1OZH - chains A and D of the 4 polymer chains in the assembly; structure by X-ray diffraction, 2.00 A resolution.

== Chain A (and D) ==
Protein: Acetolactate synthase, catabolic
Organism: Klebsiella pneumoniae
Notes: EC 4.1.3.18; chain D of this document is another copy of the same molecule, construct and numbering; everything in this record applies to it too
UniProt: P27696 (ILVB_KLEPN); residues 1-559 here = UniProt positions 1-559
Chain sequence (566 residues; row label = number of the first residue in the row):
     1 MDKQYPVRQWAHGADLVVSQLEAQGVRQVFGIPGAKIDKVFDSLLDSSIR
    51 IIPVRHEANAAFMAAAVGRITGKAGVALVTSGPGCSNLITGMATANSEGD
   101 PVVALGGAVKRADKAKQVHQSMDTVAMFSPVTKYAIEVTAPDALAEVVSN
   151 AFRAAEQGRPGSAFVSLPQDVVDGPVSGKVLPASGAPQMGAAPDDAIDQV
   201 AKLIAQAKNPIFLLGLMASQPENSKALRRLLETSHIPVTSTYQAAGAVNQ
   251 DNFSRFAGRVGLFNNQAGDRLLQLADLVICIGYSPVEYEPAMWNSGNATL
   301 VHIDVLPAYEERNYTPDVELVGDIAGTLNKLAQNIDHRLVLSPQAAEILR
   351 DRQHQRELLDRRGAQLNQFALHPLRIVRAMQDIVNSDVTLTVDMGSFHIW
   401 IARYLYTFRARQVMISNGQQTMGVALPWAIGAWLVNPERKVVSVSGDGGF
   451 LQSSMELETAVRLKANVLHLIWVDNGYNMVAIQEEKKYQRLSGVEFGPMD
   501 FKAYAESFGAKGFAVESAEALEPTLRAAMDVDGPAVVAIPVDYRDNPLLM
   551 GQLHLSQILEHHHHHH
Unresolved in the structure: 1-6, 115-120, 362, 559-566 (chain D: 1-6, 115-120, 361-365, 556-566)
Sequence notes: expression tag (560-566)
Bound ions: Mg2+: D447, D474, G476 (together with 2-hydroxyethyl dihydrothiachrome diphosphate)
Ligand contacts:
  - 2-hydroxyethyl dihydrothiachrome diphosphate (HE3), molecule 1: I32, P33, G34, E57, T80, P83, G84, N87
  - 2-hydroxyethyl dihydrothiachrome diphosphate (HE3), molecule 2: M394, G395, S396, F397, Q420, T421, M422, G446, D447, G448, G449, Q452, D474, G476, Y477, N478, M479, V480, Y543
Reported in the primary citation:
  - binding site for 2-hydroxyethyl dihydrothiachrome diphosphate: M394, Q420, M479
  - catalytic residues: K36 (proposed by the authors, not directly observed)
  - specificity-determining residues: Q483 (proposed by the authors, not directly observed)
  - binding site for phosphate ion: R259, Q266, R352, R403

== Chain A / chain D interface ==
Contacting residue pairs (55):
  D142(A) - R312(D)  salt bridge
  A143(A) - R312(D)
  E146(A) - E311(D)
  E146(A) - R312(D)  salt bridge
  N150(A) - E310(D)  hydrogen bond (side chain-backbone)
  R153(A) - P307(D)
  R153(A) - A308(D)  hydrogen bond (side chain-backbone)
  R153(A) - E310(D)  salt bridge
  R153(A) - E319(D)  salt bridge
  Q157(A) - P307(D)
  K179(A) - S295(D)
  K179(A) - R312(D)
  L181(A) - E311(D)
  L181(A) - R312(D)
  L181(A) - T315(D)
  S184(A) - E310(D)
  P187(A) - E319(D)
  P187(A) - V321(D)  hydrophobic
  Q188(A) - P193(D)
  Q188(A) - A196(D)
  Q188(A) - Q199(D)  hydrogen bond
  Q188(A) - V318(D)
  Q188(A) - E319(D)  hydrogen bond (backbone-backbone)
  Q188(A) - L320(D)
  Q188(A) - V321(D)  hydrogen bond (backbone-backbone)
  M189(A) - P193(D)
  M189(A) - V321(D)
  G190(A) - A191(D)
  G190(A) - A192(D)
  G190(A) - P193(D)
  G190(A) - V321(D)  hydrogen bond (backbone-backbone)
  A191(A) - G190(D)  hydrogen bond (backbone-backbone)
  P193(A) - Q188(D)
  P193(A) - M189(D)
  P193(A) - G190(D)
  P307(A) - R153(D)
  P307(A) - Q157(D)
  P307(A) - P187(D)  hydrophobic
  A308(A) - R153(D)
  E310(A) - S149(D)  hydrogen bond
  E310(A) - N150(D)  hydrogen bond (backbone-side chain)
  E310(A) - R153(D)  salt bridge
  E310(A) - P182(D)
  E310(A) - S184(D)  hydrogen bond
  E311(A) - E146(D)
  E311(A) - L181(D)
  R312(A) - D142(D)  hydrogen bond (side chain-backbone)
  R312(A) - A143(D)
  R312(A) - E146(D)  salt bridge
  R312(A) - L181(D)
  T315(A) - L181(D)
  E319(A) - R153(D)  salt bridge
  E319(A) - P187(D)
  V321(A) - P187(D)  hydrophobic
  V321(A) - M189(D)
Also at the interface, not in a pair above, chain A (26 interface residues in all): S149, P182, A192
Also at the interface, not in a pair above, chain D (32 interface residues in all): D195, G296

== Summary ==
Chain A and chain D form an interface of 26 and 32 residues respectively, with 11 hydrogen bonds and 7 salt
bridges. Polar pairs include D142(A)-R312(D), E146(A)-R312(D) and R153(A)-E310(D). Chain A binds
2-hydroxyethyl dihydrothiachrome diphosphate. From the paper: the catalytic residue K36(A); a binding site for
phosphate ion at R259(A), Q266(A) and R352(A) among others.
Both chains are Acetolactate synthase, catabolic (Klebsiella pneumoniae). Entry 1OZH (The crystal structure of
Klebsiella pneumoniae acetolactate synthase with enzyme-bound cofactor and with an unusual intermediate) was
determined by X-ray diffraction (same publication as 1OZF and 1OZG).
